PDB entry 5CZ5 | X-ray diffraction, 2.80 A resolution | chains D and E of the 28 polymer chains in the assembly

Chain D:
Molecule: Proteasome subunit alpha type-5
Source organism: Saccharomyces cerevisiae (strain ATCC 204508 / S288c)
Notes: EC 3.4.25.1
Reference sequence: P32379 (PSA5_YEAST); residues -7 to 252 here correspond to UniProt positions 1-260 (UniProt number = residue number + 8)
Amino-acid sequence (260 residues; each row starts with the number of its first residue; numbers below 1 keep their minus sign (Met-7 is residue -7)):
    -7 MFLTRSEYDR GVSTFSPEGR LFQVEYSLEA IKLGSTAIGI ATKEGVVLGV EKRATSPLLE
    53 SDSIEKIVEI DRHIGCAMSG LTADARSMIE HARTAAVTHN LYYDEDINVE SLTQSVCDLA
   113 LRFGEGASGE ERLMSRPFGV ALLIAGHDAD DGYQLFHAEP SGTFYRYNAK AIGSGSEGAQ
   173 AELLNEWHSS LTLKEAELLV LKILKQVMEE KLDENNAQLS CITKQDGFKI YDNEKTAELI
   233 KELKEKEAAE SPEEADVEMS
Not modelled in the structure: -7 to 0, 118-124, 243-252

Chain E:
Molecule: Proteasome subunit alpha type-6
Source organism: Saccharomyces cerevisiae (strain ATCC 204508 / S288c)
Notes: EC 3.4.25.1
Reference sequence: P40302 (PSA6_YEAST); residues 0-233 here correspond to UniProt positions 1-234 (UniProt number = residue number + 1)
Amino-acid sequence (234 residues; row label = number of the first residue in the row; numbering starts at 0):
     0 MFRNNYDGDT VTFSPTGRLF QVEYALEAIK QGSVTVGLRS NTHAVLVALK RNADELSSYQ
    60 KKIIKCDEHM GLSLAGLAPD ARVLSNYLRQ QCNYSSLVFN RKLAVERAGH LLCDKAQKNT
   120 QSYGGRPYGV GLLIIGYDKS GAHLLEFQPS GNVTELYGTA IGARSQGAKT YLERTLDTFI
   180 KIDGNPDELI KAGVEAISQS LRDESLTVDN LSIAIVGKDT PFTIYDGEAV AKYI
Not modelled in the structure: 0-2
Swiss-Prot annotation at these positions:
  - modified residue: Ser13 (Phosphoserine)
  - cross-link: Lys190 (Glycyl lysine isopeptide (Lys-Gly) (interchain with G-Cter in ubiquitin))

How chain D and chain E interact:
Contacting residue pairs - 42 pairs, chain D then chain E:
  Ser5(D) - Arg125(E)
  Thr6(D) - Gly7(E)
  Thr6(D) - Gln20(E)
  Phe7(D) - Gln20(E)  hydrogen bond (backbone-side chain)
  Phe7(D) - Tyr23(E)
  Phe7(D) - Leu76(E)  hydrophobic
  Phe7(D) - Arg125(E)
  Phe7(D) - Pro126(E)
  Phe7(D) - Gly128(E)
  Ser8(D) - Tyr23(E)
  Pro9(D) - Tyr23(E)  hydrophobic
  Pro9(D) - Glu26(E)
  Glu10(D) - Glu26(E)
  Glu10(D) - Gln30(E)
  Gly11(D) - Tyr23(E)
  Gly11(D) - Ala27(E)
  Leu13(D) - Arg125(E)
  Gln106(D) - Arg81(E)  hydrogen bond
  Asp110(D) - Arg81(E)  salt bridge
  Leu113(D) - Pro78(E)  hydrophobic
  Glu117(D) - Tyr122(E)  hydrogen bond
  Ser153(D) - Pro78(E)
  Gly154(D) - Pro78(E)
  Thr155(D) - Gln59(E)
  Phe156(D) - Gln59(E)
  Tyr157(D) - Arg50(E)
  Tyr157(D) - Ala52(E)
  Tyr157(D) - Ser56(E)
  Tyr157(D) - Ser57(E)
  Tyr157(D) - Gln59(E)
  Arg158(D) - Ser56(E)
  Arg158(D) - Ser57(E)  hydrogen bond (backbone-backbone)
  Tyr159(D) - Ala52(E)
  Tyr159(D) - Asp53(E)
  Tyr159(D) - Leu55(E)
  Tyr159(D) - Ser56(E)
  Asn160(D) - Leu55(E)  hydrogen bond (backbone-backbone)
  Ala161(D) - Leu55(E)
  Gln172(D) - Asp53(E)  hydrogen bond
  Gln172(D) - Leu55(E)
  Leu175(D) - Leu55(E)
  Leu176(D) - Leu55(E)  hydrophobic
Interface residues without a listed pair, chain D (26 interface residues in all): Arg2, Gly3
Interface residues without a listed pair, chain E (25 interface residues in all): Asp6, Ala24, Asn51, Asp79, Gly123

In short:
The interface between chain D and chain E involves 26 residues on one side and 25 on the other; the contacts
include 6 hydrogen bonds and 1 salt bridge. Among the polar pairs are Asp110(D)-Arg81(E), Phe7(D)-Gln20(E) and
Gln106(D)-Arg81(E).
Here chain D is Proteasome subunit alpha type-5 and chain E is Proteasome subunit alpha type-6, both from
Saccharomyces cerevisiae (strain ATCC 204508 / S288c). Entry 5CZ5 (Yeast 20S proteasome beta1-T1A mutant in
complex with Carfilzomib) was determined by X-ray diffraction, deposited together with 5CZ4, 5CZ6, 5CZ7, 5CZ8,
5CZ9, 5CZA and 16 further entries.
